Entry 7VAO (electron microscopy, 3.40 A resolution); this record covers chains E and G of the 12 polymer chains in the assembly.

Chain E:
Molecule: V-type ATP synthase beta chain
Source organism: Thermus thermophilus HB8
UniProt: Q56404 (VATB_THET8); residues 1-478 here = UniProt positions 1-478
Amino-acid sequence (478 residues; each row starts with the number of its first residue):
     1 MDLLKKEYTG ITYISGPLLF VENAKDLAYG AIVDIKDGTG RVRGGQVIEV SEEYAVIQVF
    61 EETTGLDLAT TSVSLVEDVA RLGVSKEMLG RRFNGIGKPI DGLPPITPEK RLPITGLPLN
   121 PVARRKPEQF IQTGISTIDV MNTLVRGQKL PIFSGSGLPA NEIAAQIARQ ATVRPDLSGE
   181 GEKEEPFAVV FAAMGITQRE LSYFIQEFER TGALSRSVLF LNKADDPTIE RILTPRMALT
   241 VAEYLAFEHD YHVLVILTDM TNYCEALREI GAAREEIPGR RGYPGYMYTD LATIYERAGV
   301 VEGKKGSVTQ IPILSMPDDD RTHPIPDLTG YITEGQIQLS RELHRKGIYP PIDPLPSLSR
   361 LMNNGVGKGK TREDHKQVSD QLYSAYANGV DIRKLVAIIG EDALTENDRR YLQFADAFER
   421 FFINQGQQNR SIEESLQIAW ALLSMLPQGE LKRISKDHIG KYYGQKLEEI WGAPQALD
Disordered / not traced: 1-2, 471-478
Residues lining bound ligands: ATP (adenosine-5'-triphosphate): G330, Y331, L358, S359, R360, N363

Chain G:
Molecule: V-type ATP synthase subunit D
Source organism: Thermus thermophilus HB8
UniProt: O87880 (VATD_THET8); residue numbers follow UniProt; this construct covers 1-223
Amino-acid sequence (223 residues; numbered 1 to 223; the number before each row is that of its first residue):
     1 MSQVSPTRMN LLQRRGQLRL AQKGVDLLKK KRDALVAEFF GLVREAMEAR KALDQAAKEA
    61 YAALLLAQAF DGPEVVAGAA LGVPPLEGVE AEVENVWGSK VPRLKATFPD GALLSPVGTP
   121 AYTLEASRAF RRYAEALIRV ANTETRLKKI GEEIKKTTRR VNALEQVVIP GIRAQIRFIQ
   181 QVLEQRERED TFRLKRIKGK IEAREAEEEG GRPNPQVEIG AGL
Disordered / not traced: 1-3, 210-223

Chain E / chain G interface:
Residue-residue contacts - 15 pairs, chain E then chain G:
  E275(E) - K195(G)  salt bridge
  E276(E) - F192(G)
  I277(E) - F192(G)  hydrophobic
  I277(E) - R196(G)
  P278(E) - F192(G)
  G279(E) - Q185(G)
  R280(E) - Q185(G)
  R281(E) - Q181(G)
  G282(E) - R188(G)
  A397(E) - N162(G)
  I398(E) - R159(G)
  I398(E) - N162(G)  hydrogen bond (backbone-side chain)
  I398(E) - A163(G)  hydrophobic
  I398(E) - Q166(G)
  D402(E) - K155(G)  salt bridge
Other interface residues (no listed pair), chain E (12 interface residues in all): I399

Summary:
The interface between chain E and chain G involves 12 residues on one side and 11 on the other, with 1
hydrogen bond and 2 salt bridges. Among the polar pairs are E275(E)-K195(G), D402(E)-K155(G) and
I398(E)-N162(G). Bound to chain E: ATP.
Here chain E is V-type ATP synthase beta chain and chain G is V-type ATP synthase subunit D, both from Thermus
thermophilus HB8. Entry 7VAO (V1EG of V/A-ATPase from Thermus thermophilus, high ATP, state2-2) was determined
by electron microscopy (same publication as 7VAI, 7VAJ, 7VAK, 7VAL, 7VAM, 7VAN and 11 further entries).
